Entry 7MFT (electron microscopy, 3.90 A resolution); this record covers chains A and G of the 3 polymer chains in the assembly.

[Chain A]
Molecule: Glutamate dehydrogenase
Organism: Bacillus subtilis subsp. subtilis NCIB 3610
UniProt: A0A0C3GZC9 (A0A0C3GZC9_BACIU); residue numbers follow UniProt; this construct covers 1-424
Sequence (424 residues; numbered 1 to 424; the number before each row is that of its first residue):
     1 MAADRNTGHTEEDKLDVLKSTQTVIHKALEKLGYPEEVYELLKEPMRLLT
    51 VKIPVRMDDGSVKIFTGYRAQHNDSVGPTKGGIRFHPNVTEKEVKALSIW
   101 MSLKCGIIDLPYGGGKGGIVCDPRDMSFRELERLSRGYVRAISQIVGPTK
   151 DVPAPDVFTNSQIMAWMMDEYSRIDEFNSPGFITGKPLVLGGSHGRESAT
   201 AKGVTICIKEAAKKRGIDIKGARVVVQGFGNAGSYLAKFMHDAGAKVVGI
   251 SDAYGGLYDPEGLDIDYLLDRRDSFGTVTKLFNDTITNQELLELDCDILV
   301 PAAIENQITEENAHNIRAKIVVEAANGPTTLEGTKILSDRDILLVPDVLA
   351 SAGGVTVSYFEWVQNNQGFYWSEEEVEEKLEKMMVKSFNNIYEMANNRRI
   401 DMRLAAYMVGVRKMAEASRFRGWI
Unresolved in the structure: 1-14
What the authors report for this chain:
  - specificity-determining residues: T277 (proposed by the authors, not directly observed)

[Chain G]
Molecule: Glutamate synthase (NADPH) large chain
Organism: Bacillus subtilis subsp. subtilis NCIB 3610
UniProt: A0A164XVV7 (A0A164XVV7_BACIU); residue numbers follow UniProt; this construct covers 1-1520
Sequence (1520 residues; row label = number of the first residue in the row):
     1 MTYNQMPKAQGLYRPEFEHDACGIGLYAHLKGKQTHDIVKQGLKMLCQLD
    51 HRGGQGSDPDTGDGAGLLVQIPDAFFRKECKNINLPEKERYGVGMVFFSQ
   101 KEDERKKIEKQINALIEQEGQVVLGWRTVPVNVGKIGTVAQKSCPFVRQV
   151 FIGASSDLKDNLSFERKLYVIRKQAENWGVTEGLDFYFASLSSQTIVYKG
   201 LLTPEQVDAFYSDLQDEAFVSAFALVHSRFSTNTFPTWERAHPNRYLVHN
   251 GEINTLRGNINWMRAREQQFVSESFGEDLNKILPILNADGSDSSILDNAF
   301 EFFVMAGRKPAHTAMMLIPEPWTENTHMSKEKRAFYEYHSSLMEPWDGPT
   351 AISFTDGKQIGAILDRNGLRPARYYVTKDDYIIFSSEVGVIEVEQENVLY
   401 KNRLEPGKMLLIDLEEGRIISDEEVKTQIATEYPYQKWLEEELVQVNPDP
   451 ESREEEQFSDLLTRQKAFGYTYEDIQKYLIPVIKEGKDPLGSMGNDAPLA
   501 VLSDRAQSLFNYFKQLFAQVTNPPIDAIREQLVTSTMTWLGAEGDLLHPS
   551 ERNVRRIKLYTPVLSNEQFYALKTIVHPDLKSQKIDVLFSEDLERGLKDM
   601 FTQAEKAISQGVSLLILSDKKMNERLTPIPPLLAVSALHQHLIRKGLRTK
   651 VSIIVESGEAREVHHFAALIGYGADAINPYLAYATYKQEIDEGRLDISYE
   701 EAVSKYGKSITEGVVKVMSKMGISTVQSYRGAQIFEAVGISRDVIDRYFS
   751 GTASQLGGIDLQTIAEEAQRRHREAYQDDYSKTLEPGSDFQWRNGGEHHA
   801 FNPKTIHTLQWACRRNDYNLFKQYTKAADEERIGFLRNLFAFDGNRKPLK
   851 LEEVESAESIVKRFKTGAMSFGSLSKEAHEALAIAMNRLGGKSNSGEGGE
   901 DPKRFVPDENGDDRRSAIKQIASGRFGVKSHYLVNADELQIKMAQGAKPG
   951 EGGQLPGNKVYPWVADVRGSTPGVGLISPPPHHDIYSIEDLAQLIHDLKN
  1001 ANRDARISVKLVSKAGVGTIAAGVAKATADVIVISGYDGGTGASPKTSIK
  1051 HTGLPWELGLAEAHQTLMLNGLRDRVVLETDGKLMTGRDVVMAALLGAEE
  1101 FGFATAPLVVLGCVMMRACHLDTCPVGVATQNPELRKKFMGDPDHIVNYM
  1151 LFIAEEVREYMAALGFKTFDEMIGRTDVLHVSERAKEHWKASQLDLSTLL
  1201 YQPEGVRTFQSPQNHKIDQSLDITTILPAVQEAIESGKEADISIEINNTN
  1251 RVAGTITGSEISKRYGEEGLPEDTIKLHFTGSAGQSFGAFVPKGMTLYLD
  1301 GDSNDYVGKGLSGGKIIVKSSEGFNSASDDNVIIGNVAFYGATSGEAYIN
  1351 GRAGERFAVRNSGVNVVVEGIGDHGCEYMTGGSVVVLGDVGKNFAAGMSG
  1401 GIAYVLTEDVKAFKRKCNLEMILFESLEDEKEIQQIKAMLERHTAYTNSQ
  1451 KAEDLLDQWEDSVKKFVKVIPKNYKQMLASIEEQKAAGLSDEEAIMFAFE
  1501 ANTKPKQNTAASGQKQAVVQ
Unresolved in the structure: 1-21, 1505-1520
Sequence notes: conflict V1181 (Ala in A0A164XVV7)
Metal / ion sites: 3Fe-4S cluster Fe: C1113, C1119, C1124
Small-molecule neighbours:
  - 3Fe-4S cluster (F3S): M493, C1113, V1114, M1115, M1116, R1117, A1118, C1119, C1124, P1125, V1128, A1129
  - FMN (flavin mononucleotide): M493, G867, A868, M869, S870, Q920, K942, Q945, K1010, S1035, G1039, G1040, T1041, G1042, D1081, G1082, K1083, L1084, G1102, F1103, A1104, T1105, A1106, L1108

[How chain A and chain G interact]
Residue-residue contacts (57):
  R124(A) - E456(G)  salt bridge
  R124(A) - Y570(G)
  R124(A) - K573(G)
  F128(A) - V576(G)  hydrophobic
  R129(A) - Q610(G)
  V157(A) - D449(G)
  F158(A) - S452(G)
  F158(A) - T574(G)
  N160(A) - V576(G)
  Q162(A) - V576(G)
  Q162(A) - P578(G)
  I163(A) - V576(G)  hydrophobic
  N231(A) - N447(G)  hydrogen bond
  K238(A) - E440(G)  salt bridge
  A253(A) - S704(G)
  Y254(A) - Q568(G)  hydrogen bond
  Y254(A) - K708(G)
  D270(A) - K330(G)  salt bridge
  D270(A) - R333(G)
  R271(A) - R333(G)
  R271(A) - Y560(G)
  R272(A) - Q445(G)  hydrogen bond
  R272(A) - K558(G)
  D273(A) - Q445(G)
  D273(A) - K558(G)
  D273(A) - Y560(G)
  S274(A) - Q445(G)
  S274(A) - V446(G)
  S274(A) - I557(G)
  S274(A) - K558(G)  hydrogen bond (side chain-backbone)
  F275(A) - V446(G)  hydrophobic
  F275(A) - L559(G)  hydrophobic
  F275(A) - L564(G)  hydrophobic
  F275(A) - Q568(G)
  F275(A) - L572(G)  hydrophobic
  T279(A) - Y560(G)
  T279(A) - K708(G)
  K280(A) - E324(G)  salt bridge
  K280(A) - Y560(G)
  K280(A) - K708(G)  hydrogen bond (backbone-side chain)
  L281(A) - Q531(G)
  L281(A) - T536(G)
  L281(A) - Y560(G)
  L281(A) - K708(G)
  L281(A) - T711(G)
  L281(A) - E712(G)
  F282(A) - A527(G)
  F282(A) - I528(G)  hydrophobic
  F282(A) - Q531(G)
  F282(A) - E712(G)
  F282(A) - V715(G)  hydrophobic
  N283(A) - Q531(G)
  T285(A) - K705(G)
  T287(A) - E701(G)  hydrogen bond
  I304(A) - R453(G)
  E305(A) - R453(G)
  N326(A) - E451(G)
Other interface residues (no listed pair), chain A (32 interface residues in all): P123, S161, W166, Y267
Other interface residues (no listed pair), chain G (46 interface residues in all): T326, E337, Q436, L443, V444, T561, H577, K581, E700, E1420

[In short]
Chain A and chain G form an interface of 32 and 46 residues respectively, with 6 hydrogen bonds and 4 salt
bridges. Polar contacts include R124(A)-E456(G), K238(A)-E440(G) and D270(A)-K330(G). Bound to chain G: flavin
mononucleotide and 3Fe-4S cluster. C1113(G), C1119(G) and C1124(G) form the 3Fe-4S cluster Fe site. From the
paper: the specificity determinant T277(A).
Here chain A is Glutamate dehydrogenase and chain G is Glutamate synthase (NADPH) large chain, both from
Bacillus subtilis subsp. subtilis NCIB 3610. Entry 7MFT (Glutamate synthase, glutamate dehydrogenase
counter-enzyme complex (GudB6-GltA6-GltB6)) was determined by electron microscopy, deposited together with
7MFM.
